8SUW - chains M and N of the 16 polymer chains in the assembly; structure by electron microscopy, 3.15 A resolution.

Chain M (and N):
Name: Nucleoside triphosphate hydrolase
Source organism: Escherichia coli
Notes: chain N of this document is another copy of the same molecule, construct and numbering; everything in this record applies to it too
UniProt: A0A822U1Y5 (A0A822U1Y5_ECOLX); numbering as in UniProt (aligned over 1-610)
Chain sequence (610 residues; numbered 1 to 610; the number before each row is that of its first residue):
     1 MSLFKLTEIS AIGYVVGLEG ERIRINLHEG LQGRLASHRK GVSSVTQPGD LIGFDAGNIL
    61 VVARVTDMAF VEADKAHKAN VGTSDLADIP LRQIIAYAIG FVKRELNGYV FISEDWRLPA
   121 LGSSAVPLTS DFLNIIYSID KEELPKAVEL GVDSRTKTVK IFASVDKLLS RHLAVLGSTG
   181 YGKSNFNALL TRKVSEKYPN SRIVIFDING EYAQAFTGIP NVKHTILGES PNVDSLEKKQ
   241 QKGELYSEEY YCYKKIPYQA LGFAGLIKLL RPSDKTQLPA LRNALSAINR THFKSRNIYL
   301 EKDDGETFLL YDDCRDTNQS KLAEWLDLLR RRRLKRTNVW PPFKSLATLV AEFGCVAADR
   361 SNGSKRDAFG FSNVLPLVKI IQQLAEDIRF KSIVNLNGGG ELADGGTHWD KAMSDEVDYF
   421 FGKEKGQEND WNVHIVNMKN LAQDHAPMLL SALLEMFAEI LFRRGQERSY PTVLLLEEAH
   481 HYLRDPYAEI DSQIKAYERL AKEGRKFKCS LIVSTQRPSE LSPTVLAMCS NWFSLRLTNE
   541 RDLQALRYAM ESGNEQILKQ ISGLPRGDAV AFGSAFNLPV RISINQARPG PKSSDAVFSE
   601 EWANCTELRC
Not modelled in the structure: 1-2, 72-88, 485-497, 606-610 (chain N: 1-2, 72-88, 485-494, 604-610)

Chain M / chain N interface:
Pairs across the interface (42):
  Gln-47(M) / Leu-118(N)  hydrogen bond (side chain-backbone)
  Asp-67(M) / Glu-19(N)
  Asp-67(M) / Gly-20(N)
  Met-68(M) / Gly-17(N)
  Met-68(M) / Leu-18(N)  hydrogen bond (backbone-backbone)
  Ala-69(M) / Glu-19(N)
  Phe-70(M) / Val-15(N)
  Phe-70(M) / Val-16(N)  hydrophobic
  Phe-70(M) / Leu-121(N)  hydrophobic
  Arg-155(M) / Trp-116(N)
  Arg-296(M) / Arg-332(N)
  Arg-315(M) / Arg-330(N)
  Ala-368(M) / Lys-275(N)
  Phe-371(M) / Lys-275(N)
  Ser-372(M) / Asp-274(N)  hydrogen bond (side chain-backbone)
  Ser-372(M) / Lys-275(N)
  Leu-375(M) / Ser-273(N)
  Leu-375(M) / Leu-278(N)  hydrophobic
  Lys-379(M) / Leu-278(N)
  Gln-382(M) / Arg-282(N)  hydrogen bond
  Ile-388(M) / Glu-459(N)
  Arg-389(M) / Arg-499(N)
  Lys-439(M) / Lys-506(N)
  Asp-444(M) / Lys-495(N)
  Asp-444(M) / Lys-502(N)  salt bridge
  His-445(M) / Lys-495(N)
  Thr-538(M) / Glu-551(N)
  Thr-538(M) / Gly-553(N)  hydrogen bond (side chain-backbone)
  Asn-539(M) / Met-550(N)
  Arg-541(M) / Tyr-548(N)  hydrogen bond
  Gly-563(M) / Asp-115(N)
  Pro-565(M) / Glu-114(N)
  Arg-581(M) / Glu-114(N)  salt bridge
  Arg-581(M) / Trp-116(N)
  Phe-598(M) / Leu-169(N)
  Phe-598(M) / Ser-170(N)
  Phe-598(M) / Pro-471(N)  hydrophobic
  Glu-601(M) / Pro-471(N)
  Trp-602(M) / Leu-169(N)
  Trp-602(M) / Tyr-198(N)
  Trp-602(M) / Asn-200(N)
  Cys-605(M) / Tyr-198(N)  hydrophobic
Other interface residues (no listed pair), chain M (37 interface residues in all): Arg-34, Pro-48, Thr-66, Asp-316, Phe-369, Asn-440, Gln-443, Asp-568
Other interface residues (no listed pair), chain N (44 interface residues in all): Ala-56, Pro-119, Ala-120, Gly-122, Lys-197, Ser-201, Thr-276, Ala-357, Ala-358, Phe-462, Glu-503, Ser-552

In short:
The interface between chain M and chain N involves 37 residues on one side and 44 on the other, with 6
hydrogen bonds and 2 salt bridges. Polar contacts include Asp-444(M)/Lys-502(N), Arg-581(M)/Glu-114(N) and
Gln-47(M)/Leu-118(N).
Both chains are Nucleoside triphosphate hydrolase (Escherichia coli). Entry 8SUW (E. coli SIR2-HerA complex
(dodecamer SIR2 bound 4 protomers of HerA)) was determined by electron microscopy together with 8SU9, 8SUB,
8SXX, 8UAE and 8UAF from the same study.
